Entry 3BJ1 (X-ray diffraction, 1.90 A resolution); this record covers chains A and D of the 4 polymer chains in the assembly.

Chain A:
Name: hemoglobin alpha
Source organism: Perca flavescens
Sequence (142 residues; row label = number of the first residue in the row):
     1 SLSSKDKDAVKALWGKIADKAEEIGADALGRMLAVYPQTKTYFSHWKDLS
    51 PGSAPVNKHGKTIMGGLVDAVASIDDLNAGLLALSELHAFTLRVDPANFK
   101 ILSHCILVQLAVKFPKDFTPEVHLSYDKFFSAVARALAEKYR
Bound ions: heme Fe near His-88 (its only coordinating residue here)
Residues lining bound ligands:
  - acetyl group (ACE): Ser-1, Leu-2, Lys-128, Arg-135
  - heme (HEM): Met-32, Thr-39, Tyr-42, Phe-43, His-45, Trp-46, His-59, Thr-62, Ile-63, Gly-66, Leu-67, Leu-84, Leu-87, His-88, Leu-92, Val-94, Asn-98, Phe-99, Leu-102, Ile-106, Val-133, Leu-137

Chain D:
Name: hemoglobin beta
Source organism: Perca flavescens
Sequence (146 residues; numbered 1 to 146; the number before each row is that of its first residue):
     1 VVWTDFERATIADIFSKLDYEAVGGATLARCLIVYPWTQRYFGNFGNLYN
    51 AAAIMGNPMIAKHGTTILHGLDRAVKNMDNIKATYAELSVLHSEKLHVDP
   101 DNFKLLSDCLTIVVAAQLGKAFSGEVQAAFQKFLSVVVSALGKQYH
Unresolved in the structure: 49
Bound ions: heme Fe near His-92 (its only coordinating residue here)
Residues lining bound ligands: heme (HEM): Thr-38, Tyr-41, Phe-42, Phe-45, His-63, Thr-66, Ile-67, Gly-70, Leu-71, Arg-73, Tyr-85, Leu-88, Leu-91, His-92, Leu-96, Val-98, Asn-102, Phe-103, Leu-106, Val-137, Leu-141

Interface between chain A and chain D:
Pairs across the interface - 19 pairs, chain A then chain D:
  Gln-38(A) / His-97(D)
  Gln-38(A) / Asp-99(D)  hydrogen bond
  Thr-41(A) / Arg-40(D)  hydrogen bond
  Tyr-42(A) / Arg-40(D)
  Arg-93(A) / Pro-36(D)
  Arg-93(A) / Trp-37(D)
  Arg-93(A) / Gln-39(D)
  Arg-93(A) / Arg-40(D)
  Asp-95(A) / Trp-37(D)
  Asp-95(A) / Tyr-41(D)  hydrogen bond
  Asp-95(A) / Asp-99(D)
  Asp-95(A) / Asn-102(D)  hydrogen bond
  Pro-96(A) / Trp-37(D)
  Ala-97(A) / Asp-99(D)
  Tyr-141(A) / Pro-36(D)
  Tyr-141(A) / Trp-37(D)  hydrophobic
  Arg-142(A) / Val-34(D)  hydrogen bond (side chain-backbone)
  Arg-142(A) / Tyr-35(D)
  Arg-142(A) / Pro-36(D)
Also at the interface, not in a pair above, chain A (10 interface residues in all): Val-94
Also at the interface, not in a pair above, chain D (12 interface residues in all): Val-98, Asp-101

Overview:
Chain A and chain D form an interface of 10 and 12 residues respectively, with 5 hydrogen bonds. Among the
polar pairs are Gln-38(A)/Asp-99(D), Thr-41(A)/Arg-40(D) and Asp-95(A)/Tyr-41(D). Chain A binds heme and
acetyl group. Bound to chain D: heme.
Here chain A is hemoglobin alpha and chain D is hemoglobin beta, both from Perca flavescens. Entry 3BJ1
(met-Perch Hemoglobin at pH 5.7) was determined by X-ray diffraction, deposited together with 2QSP, 2QSS,
2R1H, 3BJ2 and 3BJ3.
